5VMF - chains B and D of the 6 polymer chains in the assembly; structure by X-ray diffraction, 2.35 A resolution.

Chain B (and D):
Name: Hemagglutinin HA2
From: Influenza A virus (strain A/Brevig Mission/1/1918 H1N1)
Notes: chain D of this document is another copy of the same molecule, construct and numbering; everything in this record applies to it too
UniProtKB: Q9WFX3 (HEMA_I18A0); residues 1-185 here correspond to UniProt positions 345-529 (UniProt number = residue number + 344)
Amino-acid sequence (191 residues; each row starts with the number of its first residue):
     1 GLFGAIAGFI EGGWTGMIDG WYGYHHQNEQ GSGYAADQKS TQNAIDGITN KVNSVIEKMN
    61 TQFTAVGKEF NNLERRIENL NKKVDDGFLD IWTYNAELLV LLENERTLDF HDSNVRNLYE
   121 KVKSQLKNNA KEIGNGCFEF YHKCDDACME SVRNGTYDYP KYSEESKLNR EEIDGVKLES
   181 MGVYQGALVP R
Not modelled in the structure: 165-191
Sequence notes: expression tag (186-191)
Disulfide bonds: C144-C148
UniProt features mapped onto this chain:
  - glycosylation: N154 (N-linked (GlcNAc...) asparagine)

Interface between chain B and chain D:
Contacting residue pairs (45; chain B residue first):
  G1(B) - N117(D)  hydrogen bond (backbone-side chain)
  L2(B) - F3(D)  hydrophobic
  L2(B) - R106(D)
  L2(B) - F110(D)  hydrophobic
  L2(B) - S113(D)  hydrogen bond (backbone-side chain)
  L2(B) - N117(D)
  F3(B) - F3(D)  hydrophobic
  G4(B) - N117(D)
  R76(B) - K68(D)
  R76(B) - E69(D)  hydrogen bond (side chain-backbone)
  R76(B) - F70(D)
  R76(B) - E74(D)  salt bridge
  N79(B) - K68(D)
  L80(B) - N81(D)
  K82(B) - Q62(D)
  K83(B) - V66(D)  hydrogen bond (side chain-backbone)
  K83(B) - N81(D)  hydrogen bond
  K83(B) - D85(D)  salt bridge
  K83(B) - F88(D)
  V84(B) - V84(D)  hydrophobic
  V84(B) - F88(D)
  D86(B) - Q62(D)
  G87(B) - F88(D)
  F88(B) - F88(D)  hydrophobic
  D90(B) - N60(D)
  D90(B) - W92(D)
  I91(B) - F88(D)  hydrophobic
  I91(B) - I91(D)  hydrophobic
  I91(B) - W92(D)  hydrophobic
  T93(B) - N60(D)
  Y94(B) - V55(D)  hydrogen bond (side chain-backbone)
  Y94(B) - K58(D)
  Y94(B) - M59(D)
  Y94(B) - W92(D)  hydrophobic
  Y94(B) - L99(D)
  N95(B) - N95(D)
  E97(B) - K58(D)  salt bridge
  L98(B) - L99(D)  hydrophobic
  L101(B) - S54(D)
  L101(B) - K58(D)
  L102(B) - E103(D)
  E105(B) - R106(D)
  R106(B) - R106(D)
  D109(B) - R106(D)  salt bridge
  R116(B) - E120(D)  salt bridge
Interface residues without a listed pair, chain B (28 interface residues in all): I77, I133
Interface residues without a listed pair, chain D (29 interface residues in all): I77, L80, K127

In short:
28 residues of chain B and 29 residues of chain D are in contact; the contacts include 6 hydrogen bonds and 5
salt bridges. Polar contacts include R76(B)-E74(D), K83(B)-D85(D) and E97(B)-K58(D).
Both chains are Hemagglutinin HA2 (Influenza A virus (strain A/Brevig Mission/1/1918 H1N1)). Entry 5VMF
(Influenza hemagglutinin H1 mutant DH1D in complex with 6'SLN) was determined by X-ray diffraction (same
publication as 5VMC, 5VMG and 5VMJ).
